Entry 8IQE (X-ray diffraction, 2.17 A resolution); this record covers chains B and D of the 4 polymer chains in the assembly.

Chain B (and D):
Molecule: K2-VCL6 tsp
From: Klebsiella phage VLC6
Notes: chain D of this document is another copy of the same molecule, construct and numbering; everything in this record applies to it too
Amino-acid sequence (586 residues; numbered 1 to 586; the number before each row is that of its first residue):
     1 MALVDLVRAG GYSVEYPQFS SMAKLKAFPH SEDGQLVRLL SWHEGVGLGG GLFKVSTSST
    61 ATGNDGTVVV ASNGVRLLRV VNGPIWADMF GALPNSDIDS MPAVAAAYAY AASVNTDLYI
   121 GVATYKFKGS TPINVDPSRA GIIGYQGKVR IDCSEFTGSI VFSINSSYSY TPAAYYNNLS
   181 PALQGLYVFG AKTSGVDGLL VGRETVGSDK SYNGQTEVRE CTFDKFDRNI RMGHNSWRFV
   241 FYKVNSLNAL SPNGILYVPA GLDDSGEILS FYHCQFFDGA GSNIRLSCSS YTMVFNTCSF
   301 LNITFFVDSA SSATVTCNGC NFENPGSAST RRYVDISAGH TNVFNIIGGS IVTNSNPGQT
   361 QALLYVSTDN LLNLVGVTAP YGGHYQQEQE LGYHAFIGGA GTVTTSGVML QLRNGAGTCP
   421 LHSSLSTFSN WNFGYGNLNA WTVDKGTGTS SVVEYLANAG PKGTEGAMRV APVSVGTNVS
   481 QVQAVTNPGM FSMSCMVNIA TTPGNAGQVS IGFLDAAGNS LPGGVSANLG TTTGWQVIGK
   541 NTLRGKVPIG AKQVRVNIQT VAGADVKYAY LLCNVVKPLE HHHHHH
Not modelled in the structure: 1-15, 167-178, 207-212, 263-267, 579-586 (chain D: 1-15, 168-178, 207-212, 579-586)

Chain B / chain D interface:
Pairs across the interface - 22 pairs, chain B then chain D:
  T330(B) - G326(D)
  S355(B) - N248(D)  hydrogen bond
  S355(B) - A280(D)
  P357(B) - D278(D)
  P357(B) - N302(D)
  P357(B) - P325(D)
  P357(B) - S327(D)
  G358(B) - S327(D)
  T360(B) - S327(D)  hydrogen bond (side chain-backbone)
  G383(B) - A280(D)
  H384(B) - A280(D)
  Q386(B) - S329(D)  hydrogen bond
  Q386(B) - R331(D)
  Q389(B) - S327(D)
  Q389(B) - A328(D)  hydrogen bond (side chain-backbone)
  Q389(B) - S329(D)
  Q389(B) - T330(D)  hydrogen bond (side chain-backbone)
  Q389(B) - N356(D)
  Q389(B) - P357(D)
  G415(B) - L250(D)
  A416(B) - L250(D)
  K462(B) - P357(D)
Interface residues without a listed pair, chain B (15 interface residues in all): N356, E388, P461
Interface residues without a listed pair, chain D (17 interface residues in all): K192, G281, Q389

Summary:
15 residues of chain B face 17 of chain D across their interface, with 5 hydrogen bonds. Among the polar pairs
are S355(B)-N248(D), T360(B)-S327(D) and Q386(B)-S329(D).
Chain B and chain D are both K2-VCL6 tsp (Klebsiella phage VLC6); the structure, Crystal structure of
tetrameric K2-2 TSP, was determined by X-ray diffraction, deposited together with 8IQ5 and 8IQ9.
